3WTP - chains D and I of the 10 polymer chains in the assembly; structure by X-ray diffraction, 2.67 A resolution.

== Chain D ==
Molecule: Histone H2B type 1-J
Organism: Homo sapiens
UniProtKB: P06899 (H2B1J_HUMAN); residues 0-125 here correspond to UniProt positions 1-126 (UniProt number = residue number + 1)
Amino-acid sequence (129 residues; numbered -3 to 125; the number before each row is that of its first residue; numbers below 1 keep their minus sign (Gly-3 is residue -3)):
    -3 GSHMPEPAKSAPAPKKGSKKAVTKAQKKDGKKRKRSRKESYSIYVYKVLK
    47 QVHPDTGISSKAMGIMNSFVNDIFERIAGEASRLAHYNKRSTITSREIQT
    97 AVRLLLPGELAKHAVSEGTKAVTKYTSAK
Unresolved in the structure: -3 to 29, 124-125
Sequence notes: expression tag (-3 to -1)
Curated features (UniProtKB/Swiss-Prot):
  - modified residue: Pro1 (N-acetylproline), Glu2 (ADP-ribosyl glutamic acid), Lys5 (N6-(2-hydroxyisobutyryl)lysine), Ser6 (ADP-ribosylserine), Lys11 (N6-(beta-hydroxybutyryl)lysine), Lys12 (N6-(2-hydroxyisobutyryl)lysine), Ser14 (Phosphoserine), Lys15 (N6-acetyllysine), Lys16 (N6-(beta-hydroxybutyryl)lysine), Lys20 (N6-(2-hydroxyisobutyryl)lysine), Lys23 (N6-(2-hydroxyisobutyryl)lysine), Lys24 (N6-(2-hydroxyisobutyryl)lysine), Lys34 (N6-(2-hydroxyisobutyryl)lysine), Glu35 (PolyADP-ribosyl glutamic acid), Ser36 (Phosphoserine), Lys43 (N6-(2-hydroxyisobutyryl)lysine), Lys46 (N6-(2-hydroxyisobutyryl)lysine), Lys57 (N6,N6-dimethyllysine), Arg79 (Dimethylated arginine), Lys85 (N6,N6,N6-trimethyllysine) and 6 more in UniProt
  - glycosylation: Ser112 (O-linked (GlcNAc) serine)
  - cross-link (Glycyl lysine isopeptide (Lys-Gly)): Lys5 (interchain with G-Cter in SUMO2), Lys20 (interchain with G-Cter in SUMO2), Lys34 (interchain with G-Cter in ubiquitin), Lys120 (interchain with G-Cter in ubiquitin)

== Chain I ==
Molecule: 146-nt DNA strand
Sequence (146 nucleotides; row label = number of the first residue in the row):
     1 ATCAATATCCACCTGCAGATTCTACCAAAAGTGTATTTGGAAACTGCTCC
    51 ATCAAAAGGCATGTTCAGCTGAATTCAGCTGAACATGCCTTTTGATGGAG
   101 CAGTTTCCAAATACACTTTTGGTAGAATCTGCAGGTGGATATTGAT

== How chain D and chain I interact ==
Residue-residue contacts - 17 pairs, chain D then chain I:
  Lys30(D) - DT104(I)  hydrogen bond to the phosphate
  Ser32(D) - DA102(I)  hydrogen bond to the phosphate
  Ser32(D) - DG103(I)  hydrogen bond to the phosphate
  Glu35(D) - DA28(I)  sugar contact
  Tyr42(D) - DT20(I)  hydrogen bond to the phosphate
  Tyr42(D) - DT21(I)  phosphate contact
  Lys46(D) - DT21(I)  salt bridge to the phosphate
  Gly53(D) - DT20(I)  phosphate contact
  Ile54(D) - DA19(I)  sugar contact
  Ile54(D) - DT20(I)  hydrogen bond to the phosphate
  Ser55(D) - DA19(I)  phosphate contact
  Ser56(D) - DA19(I)  hydrogen bond to the phosphate
  Arg86(D) - DG39(I)  hydrogen bond to the phosphate
  Arg86(D) - DG40(I)  salt bridge to the phosphate
  Ser87(D) - DT38(I)  hydrogen bond to the phosphate
  Ser87(D) - DG39(I)  phosphate contact
  Thr88(D) - DG39(I)  hydrogen bond to the phosphate
Other interface residues (no listed pair), chain D (14 interface residues in all): Arg33, Lys85
Other interface residues (no listed pair), chain I (11 interface residues in all): DA27

== Overview ==
14 residues of chain D and 11 residues of chain I are in contact, with 9 hydrogen bonds and 2 salt bridges.
Polar pairs include Lys30(D)-DT104(I), Ser32(D)-DA102(I) and Ser32(D)-DG103(I).
Here chain D is Histone H2B type 1-J (Homo sapiens) and chain I is a 146-nt DNA strand. Entry 3WTP (Crystal
Structure of the heterotypic nucleosome containing human CENP-A and H3.3) was determined by X-ray diffraction.
